PDB entry 7OW6 | X-ray diffraction, 2.64 A resolution | chains A and C of the 5 polymer chains in the assembly

== Chain A ==
Name: MHC class I antigen
Organism: Homo sapiens
Reference sequence: A0A583ZB34 (A0A583ZB34_HUMAN); residues 1-275 here correspond to UniProt positions 25-299 (UniProt number = residue number + 24)
Amino-acid sequence (276 residues; each row starts with the number of its first residue):
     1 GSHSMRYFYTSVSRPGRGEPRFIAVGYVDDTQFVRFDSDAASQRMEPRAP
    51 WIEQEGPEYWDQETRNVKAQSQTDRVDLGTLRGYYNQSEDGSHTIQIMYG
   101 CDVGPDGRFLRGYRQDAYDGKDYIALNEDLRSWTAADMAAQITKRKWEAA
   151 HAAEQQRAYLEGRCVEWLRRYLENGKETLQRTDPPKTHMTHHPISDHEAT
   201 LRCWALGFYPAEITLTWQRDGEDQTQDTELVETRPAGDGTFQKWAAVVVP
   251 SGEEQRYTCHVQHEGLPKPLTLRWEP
Sequence notes: expression tag (276)
Disulfide bonds: Cys101-Cys164, Cys203-Cys259
Reported in the primary citation:
  - contacts within the chain: Arg114-Asp116 (salt bridge)

== Chain C ==
Name: KRAS G12D peptide (VVVGADGVGK)
Notes: EC 3.6.5.2
Reference sequence: P01111 (RASN_HUMAN); residues 1-10 here correspond to UniProt positions 7-16 (UniProt number = residue number + 6)
Amino-acid sequence (10 residues; each row starts with the number of its first residue):
     1 VVVGADGVGK
Sequence notes: engineered mutation Asp6 (Gly12 in P01111)
Swiss-Prot annotation at these positions:
  - binding site (GTP): Gly4, Ala5, Gly7 to Lys10
Reported in the primary citation:
  - conformationally variable residues: Asp6
  - mutagenesis - G4A, D6A, G9A: decreased binding to JDI TCR

== Interface between chain A and chain C ==
Pairs across the interface - 40 pairs, chain A then chain C:
  Met5(A) - Val1(C)
  Tyr7(A) - Val1(C)  hydrogen bond (side chain-backbone)
  Tyr7(A) - Val2(C)  hydrophobic
  Tyr9(A) - Val2(C)
  Tyr59(A) - Val1(C)  hydrophobic
  Glu63(A) - Val1(C)
  Glu63(A) - Val2(C)  hydrogen bond (side chain-backbone)
  Asn66(A) - Val2(C)
  Ala69(A) - Ala5(C)  hydrophobic
  Gln70(A) - Ala5(C)
  Gln70(A) - Asp6(C)  hydrogen bond (side chain-backbone)
  Thr73(A) - Gly9(C)
  Asp77(A) - Gly9(C)
  Asp77(A) - Lys10(C)  salt bridge
  Thr80(A) - Lys10(C)
  Leu81(A) - Lys10(C)
  Tyr84(A) - Lys10(C)  hydrogen bond (side chain-backbone)
  Tyr99(A) - Val2(C)
  Tyr99(A) - Val3(C)  hydrogen bond (side chain-backbone)
  Arg114(A) - Asp6(C)  salt bridge
  Asp116(A) - Lys10(C)  salt bridge
  Thr143(A) - Lys10(C)  hydrogen bond (side chain-backbone)
  Lys146(A) - Val8(C)
  Lys146(A) - Gly9(C)
  Lys146(A) - Lys10(C)  hydrogen bond (side chain-backbone)
  Trp147(A) - Val8(C)  hydrogen bond (side chain-backbone)
  Trp147(A) - Gly9(C)  hydrogen bond (side chain-backbone)
  Trp147(A) - Lys10(C)
  Ala150(A) - Val8(C)  hydrophobic
  Gln155(A) - Gly4(C)
  Gln155(A) - Ala5(C)  hydrogen bond (side chain-backbone)
  Gln155(A) - Asp6(C)
  Gln155(A) - Gly7(C)
  Gln156(A) - Val3(C)
  Tyr159(A) - Val1(C)  hydrogen bond (side chain-backbone)
  Tyr159(A) - Val2(C)
  Tyr159(A) - Val3(C)  hydrophobic
  Arg163(A) - Val1(C)
  Trp167(A) - Val1(C)  hydrophobic
  Tyr171(A) - Val1(C)  hydrogen bond (side chain-backbone)
Also at the interface, not in a pair above, chain A (31 interface residues in all): Met45, Val67, Ile95, Ile97, Tyr123
Interface features reported in the paper:
  - pairs named by the authors: Gln70(A)-Asp6(C) (hydrogen bond), Arg114(A)-Asp6(C) (salt bridge)

== Summary ==
The interface between chain A and chain C involves 31 residues on one side and 10 on the other, with 12
hydrogen bonds and 3 salt bridges. Polar contacts include Asp77(A)-Lys10(C), Arg114(A)-Asp6(C) and
Asp116(A)-Lys10(C). The paper describes a hydrogen bond between Gln70(A) and Asp6(C); a salt bridge between
Arg114(A) and Asp6(C). The paper reports that G4A, D6A and G9A of chain C reduce binding to JDI TCR;
conformational variability at Asp6(C).
Here chain A is MHC class I antigen (Homo sapiens) and chain C is KRAS G12D peptide (VVVGADGVGK). Entry 7OW6
(Crystal structure of a TCR in complex with HLA-A*11:01 bound to KRAS G12D peptide (VVVGADGVGK)) was
determined by X-ray diffraction, deposited together with 7OW3, 7OW4, 7OW5 and 7PB2.
